PDB entry 6M4Z | X-ray diffraction, 2.80 A resolution | chains A and B of the 10 polymer chains in the assembly

[Chain A (and B)]
Molecule: Soluble acetylcholine receptor
From: Aplysia californica
Notes: chain B of this document is another copy of the same molecule, construct and numbering; everything in this record applies to it too
UniProtKB: Q8WSF8 (Q8WSF8_APLCA); residues 0-206 here correspond to UniProt positions 19-225 (UniProt number = residue number + 19)
Chain sequence (207 residues; each row starts with the number of its first residue; numbering starts at 0):
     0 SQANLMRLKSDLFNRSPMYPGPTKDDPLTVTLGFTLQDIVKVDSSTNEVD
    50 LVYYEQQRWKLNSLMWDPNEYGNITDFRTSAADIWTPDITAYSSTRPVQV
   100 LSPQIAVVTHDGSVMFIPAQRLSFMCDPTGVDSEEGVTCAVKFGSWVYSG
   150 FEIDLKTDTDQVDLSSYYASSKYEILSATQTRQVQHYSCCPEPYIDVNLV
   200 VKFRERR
Differences from the reference sequence: conflict Val41 (Ala60 in Q8WSF8), Val136 (Ala155 in Q8WSF8)
Disulfides: Cys125-Cys138, Cys188-Cys189

[How chain A and chain B interact]
Pairs across the interface (47):
  Ser0(A) - Asp25(B)  hydrogen bond
  Gln1(A) - Pro19(B)
  Gln1(A) - Asp25(B)  hydrogen bond (backbone-side chain)
  Leu4(A) - Pro19(B)  hydrophobic
  Leu4(A) - Thr22(B)
  Met5(A) - Pro16(B)  hydrophobic
  Met5(A) - Pro19(B)  hydrophobic
  Gln36(A) - Tyr91(B)  hydrogen bond (side chain-backbone)
  Gln36(A) - Met124(B)
  Asp37(A) - Met124(B)
  Val39(A) - Thr45(B)
  Val39(A) - Glu47(B)
  Val39(A) - Thr94(B)
  Lys40(A) - Thr45(B)
  Tyr53(A) - Tyr91(B)  hydrogen bond (side chain-backbone)
  Tyr53(A) - Trp145(B)
  Arg77(A) - Val146(B)  hydrogen bond (side chain-backbone)
  Arg77(A) - Tyr147(B)
  Arg77(A) - Glu151(B)  salt bridge
  Gln98(A) - Arg95(B)
  Gln98(A) - Pro96(B)
  Val99(A) - Pro96(B)
  Leu100(A) - Ser93(B)
  Leu100(A) - Thr94(B)
  Leu100(A) - Arg95(B)
  Leu100(A) - Pro96(B)
  Ser101(A) - Trp145(B)
  Pro102(A) - Asp87(B)
  Pro102(A) - Thr89(B)
  Ile104(A) - Asp87(B)
  Ile104(A) - Val146(B)  hydrophobic
  Ile116(A) - Trp145(B)  hydrogen bond (backbone-side chain)
  Ala118(A) - Trp145(B)  hydrophobic
  Arg120(A) - Glu47(B)  salt bridge
  Arg120(A) - Thr94(B)  hydrogen bond (side chain-backbone)
  Arg120(A) - Arg95(B)
  Tyr167(A) - Met124(B)  hydrophobic
  Tyr167(A) - Cys125(B)
  Tyr167(A) - Asp126(B)  hydrogen bond (side chain-backbone)
  Ser169(A) - Asn46(B)  hydrogen bond (backbone-side chain)
  Ser169(A) - Asp126(B)
  Ser170(A) - Asn46(B)
  Lys171(A) - Ser43(B)
  Lys171(A) - Ser44(B)
  Lys171(A) - Asn46(B)
  Arg205(A) - Asn46(B)
  Arg205(A) - Asp126(B)  salt bridge
Interface residues without a listed pair, chain A (28 interface residues in all): Lys8, Val51, Asp75, Pro117
Interface residues without a listed pair, chain B (27 interface residues in all): Met17, Tyr18, Gly20, Lys23

[In short]
Chain A and chain B form an interface of 28 and 27 residues respectively; the contacts include 9 hydrogen
bonds and 3 salt bridges. Polar contacts include Arg77(A)-Glu151(B), Arg120(A)-Glu47(B) and
Arg205(A)-Asp126(B).
Both chains are Soluble acetylcholine receptor (Aplysia californica). Entry 6M4Z (Co-crystal structure of
Ac-AChBPP in complex with alpha-conotoxin [D11A]LvIA) was determined by X-ray diffraction.
